Entry 8VGA (X-ray diffraction, 2.58 A resolution); this record covers chain A.

# Chain A
Name: Guanine nucleotide-binding protein alpha subunit
From: Selaginella moellendorffii
UniProtKB: D8QR00 (D8QR00_SELML); residue numbers follow UniProt; this construct covers 1-373
Sequence (373 residues; numbered 1 to 373; the number before each row is that of its first residue):
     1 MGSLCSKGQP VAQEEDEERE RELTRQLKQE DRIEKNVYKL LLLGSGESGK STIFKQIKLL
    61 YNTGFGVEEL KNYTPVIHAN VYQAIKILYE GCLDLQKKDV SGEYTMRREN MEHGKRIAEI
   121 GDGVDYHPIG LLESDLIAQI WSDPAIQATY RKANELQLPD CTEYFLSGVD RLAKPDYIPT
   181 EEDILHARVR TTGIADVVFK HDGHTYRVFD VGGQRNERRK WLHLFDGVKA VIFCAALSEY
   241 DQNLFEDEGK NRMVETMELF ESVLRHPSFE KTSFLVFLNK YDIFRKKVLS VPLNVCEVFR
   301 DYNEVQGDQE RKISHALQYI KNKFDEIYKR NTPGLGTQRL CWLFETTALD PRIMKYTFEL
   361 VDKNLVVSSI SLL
Unresolved in the structure: 1-35, 372-373
Ion coordination: Mg2+: Ser51, Thr191 (together with GTP-gamma-S)
Small-molecule neighbours: GTP-gamma-S (GSP; 5'-guanosine-diphosphate-monothiophosphate): Ser45, Gly46, Glu47, Ser48, Gly49, Lys50, Ser51, Thr52, Asp160, Leu185, His186, Ala187, Arg188, Val189, Arg190, Thr191, Val211, Gly212, Gly213, Gln214, Asn279, Lys280, Asp282, Ile283, Thr346, Thr347, Ala348, Leu349
What the authors report for this chain:
  - binding site for GTP-gamma-S: Glu47, Ser48, Gly49, Lys50, Ser51, Thr52, His186, Thr191, Gln214, Asn279, Lys280, Asp282, Leu349
  - Mg2+ coordination: Ser51, Thr191
  - catalytic residues: Arg188
  - mutagenesis - Q214A, N216A, E217A, K220A, E246A: decreased binding to SmRGS
  - mutagenesis - D125A, Y126A, V189A, T192A, R219A, F245A: unchanged binding to SmRGS
  - mutagenesis - T192A: increased catalytic activity

# Summary
Ligands of chain A: GTP-gamma-S. Ser51 and Thr191 coordinate Mg2+. From the paper: the catalytic residue
Arg188; Q214A, N216A and E217A, among others, reduce binding to SmRGS; 11 substitutions were tested in all.
Chain A is Guanine nucleotide-binding protein alpha subunit (Selaginella moellendorffii); the structure,
Crystal Structure of Guanine Nucleotide-Binding Protein (G Protein) Alpha-1 Subunit from Selaginella
moellendorffii in complex with ..., was determined by X-ray diffraction, deposited together with 8VGB.
